2WO7 - chain A; structure by X-ray diffraction, 2.50 A resolution.

[Chain A]
Protein: Isopenicillin N synthase
From: Emericella nidulans (strain FGSC A4 / ATCC 38163 / CBS 112.46 / NRRL 194 / M139)
Notes: EC 1.21.3.1
Reference sequence: P05326 (IPNS_EMENI); residue numbers follow UniProt; this construct covers 1-331
Amino-acid sequence (331 residues; numbered 1 to 331; the number before each row is that of its first residue):
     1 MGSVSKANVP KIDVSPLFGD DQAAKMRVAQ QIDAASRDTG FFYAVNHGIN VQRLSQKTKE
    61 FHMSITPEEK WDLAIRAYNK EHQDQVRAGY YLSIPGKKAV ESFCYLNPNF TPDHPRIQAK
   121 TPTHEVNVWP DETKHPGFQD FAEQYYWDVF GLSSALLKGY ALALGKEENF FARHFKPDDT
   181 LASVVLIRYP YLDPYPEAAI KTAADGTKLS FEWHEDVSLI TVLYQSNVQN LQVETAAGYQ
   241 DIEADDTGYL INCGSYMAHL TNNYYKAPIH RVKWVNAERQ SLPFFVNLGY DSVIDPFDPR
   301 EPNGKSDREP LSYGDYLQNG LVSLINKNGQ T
Disordered / not traced: 1-2
Bound ions: Fe2+: His214, Asp216, His270 (together with ASV)
Ligand contacts: ASV (delta-(L-alpha-aminoadipoyl)-L-cysteinyl-D-vinylglycine): Arg87, Tyr91, Cys104, Ser183, Val185, Ile187, Tyr189, Phe211, His214, Asp216, Gln225, Val272, Ser281, Pro283, Phe285, Leu321, Leu324, Thr331
Swiss-Prot annotation at these positions:
  - binding site (isopenicillin N): Arg87, Tyr91, Ser183, Tyr189, Ser281
  - binding site (N-[(5S)-5-amino-5-carboxypentanoyl]-L-cysteinyl-D-valine): Arg87, Tyr91, Ser183, Tyr189, His214, Asp216, Ser281
  - binding site (Fe(2+)): His214, Asp216, His270
  - binding site (2-oxoglutarate): Arg279
  - site: Phe211 (Transition state stabilizer)
  - mutagenesis: Lys98 (K98E: Strongly reduced the catalytic activity), Leu223 (L223I/V: Strongly reduced the catalytic activity), Leu231 (L231I/V: Strongly reduced the catalytic activity; L231T: Abolishes the catalytic activity), Val272 (V272T: Strongly reduced the catalytic activity), Pro283 (P283A/I/V: Strongly reduced the catalytic activity; P283L: Abolishes the catalytic activity)

[Overview]
Ligands of chain A: compound ASV. His214, Asp216 and His270 form the Fe2+ site. UniProt lists 5 isopenicillin
N-binding residues, 7 N-[(5S)-5-amino-5-carboxypentanoyl]-L-cysteinyl-D-valine-binding residues, 3
Fe2+-binding residues and residue binding 2-oxoglutarate Arg279.
Chain A is Isopenicillin N synthase (Emericella nidulans (strain FGSC A4 / ATCC 38163 / CBS 112.46 / NRRL 194
/ M139)); the structure, Isopenicillin N synthase with substrate analogue L,L,D-ACd2Ab (unexposed), was
determined by X-ray diffraction (same publication as 2VBP).
